PDB entry 8Q62 | electron microscopy, 3.72 A resolution | chains E and e of the 28 polymer chains in the assembly

== Chain E ==
Name: Gamma-tubulin complex component 2
Organism: Homo sapiens
UniProtKB: Q9BSJ2 (GCP2_HUMAN); residue numbers follow UniProt; this construct covers 1-902
Amino-acid sequence (902 residues; numbered 1 to 902; the number before each row is that of its first residue):
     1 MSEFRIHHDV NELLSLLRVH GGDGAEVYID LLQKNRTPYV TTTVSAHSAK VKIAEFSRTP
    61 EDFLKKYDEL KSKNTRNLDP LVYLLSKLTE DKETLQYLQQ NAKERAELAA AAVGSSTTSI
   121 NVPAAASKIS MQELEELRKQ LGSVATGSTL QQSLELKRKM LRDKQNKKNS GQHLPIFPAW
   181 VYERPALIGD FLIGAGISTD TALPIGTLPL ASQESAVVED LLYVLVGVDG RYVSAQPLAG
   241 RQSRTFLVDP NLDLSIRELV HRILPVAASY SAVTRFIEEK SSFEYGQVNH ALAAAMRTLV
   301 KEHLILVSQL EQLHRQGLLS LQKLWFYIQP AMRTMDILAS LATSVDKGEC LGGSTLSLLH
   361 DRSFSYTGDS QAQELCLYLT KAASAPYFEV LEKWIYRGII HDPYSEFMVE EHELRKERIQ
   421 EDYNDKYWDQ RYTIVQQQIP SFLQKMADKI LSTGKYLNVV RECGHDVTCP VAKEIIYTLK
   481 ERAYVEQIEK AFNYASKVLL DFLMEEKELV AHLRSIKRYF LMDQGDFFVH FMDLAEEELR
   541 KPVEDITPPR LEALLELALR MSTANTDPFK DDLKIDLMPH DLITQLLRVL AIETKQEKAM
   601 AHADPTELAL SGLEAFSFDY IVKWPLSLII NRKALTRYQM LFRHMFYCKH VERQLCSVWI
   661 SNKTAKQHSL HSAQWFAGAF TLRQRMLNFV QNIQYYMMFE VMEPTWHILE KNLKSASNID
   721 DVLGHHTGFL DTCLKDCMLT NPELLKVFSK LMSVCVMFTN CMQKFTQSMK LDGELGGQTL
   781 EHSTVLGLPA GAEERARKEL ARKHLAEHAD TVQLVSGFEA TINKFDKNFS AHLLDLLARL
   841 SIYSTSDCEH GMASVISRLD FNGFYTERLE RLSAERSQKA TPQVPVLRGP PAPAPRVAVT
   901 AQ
Disordered / not traced: 1-149, 194-200, 587-606, 664-673, 772-813, 845-850, 873-902
Swiss-Prot annotation at these positions:
  - modified residue: Y83 (Phosphotyrosine)
  - natural variant: R297 (R297C: In CDCBM15; uncertain significance), R333 (R333C: In CDCBM15; uncertain significance), A615 (A615P: In CDCBM15; uncertain significance)

== Chain e ==
Name: Tubulin gamma-1 chain
Organism: Homo sapiens
UniProtKB: P23258 (TBG1_HUMAN); residues 1-451 here = UniProt positions 1-451
Amino-acid sequence (451 residues; row label = number of the first residue in the row):
     1 MPREIITLQL GQCGNQIGFE FWKQLCAEHG ISPEGIVEEF ATEGTDRKDV FFYQADDEHY
    61 IPRAVLLDLE PRVIHSILNS PYAKLYNPEN IYLSEHGGGA GNNWASGFSQ GEKIHEDIFD
   121 IIDREADGSD SLEGFVLCHS IAGGTGSGLG SYLLERLNDR YPKKLVQTYS VFPNQDEMSD
   181 VVVQPYNSLL TLKRLTQNAD CVVVLDNTAL NRIATDRLHI QNPSFSQINQ LVSTIMSAST
   241 TTLRYPGYMN NDLIGLIASL IPTPRLHFLM TGYTPLTTDQ SVASVRKTTV LDVMRRLLQP
   301 KNVMVSTGRD RQTNHCYIAI LNIIQGEVDP TQVHKSLQRI RERKLANFIP WGPASIQVAL
   361 SRKSPYLPSA HRVSGLMMAN HTSISSLFER TCRQYDKLRK REAFLEQFRK EDMFKDNFDE
   421 MDTSREIVQQ LIDEYHAATR PDYISWGTQE Q
Disordered / not traced: 1-2, 42-44, 94-100, 178-179, 280-286, 307-312, 448-451
Swiss-Prot annotation at these positions:
  - binding site (GTP): A142 to G148
  - modified residue: S131 (Phosphoserine)
  - natural variant: Y92 (Y92C: In CDCBM4), T331 (T331P: In CDCBM4), L387 (L387P: In CDCBM4)

== How chain E and chain e interact ==
Pairs across the interface (97):
  L521(E) - Y248(e)
  M522(E) - G247(e)
  M522(E) - Y248(e)
  D523(E) - P246(e)
  D523(E) - G247(e)
  D523(E) - Y248(e)
  Q524(E) - P246(e)
  G525(E) - G247(e)
  G525(E) - N251(e)
  D526(E) - R47(e)  salt bridge
  D526(E) - N251(e)  hydrogen bond (backbone-side chain)
  V529(E) - R47(e)
  V529(E) - N251(e)
  V529(E) - D252(e)
  H530(E) - E4(e)  salt bridge
  H530(E) - R47(e)
  H530(E) - D49(e)  salt bridge
  D533(E) - R3(e)  salt bridge
  T563(E) - D46(e)  hydrogen bond (side chain-backbone)
  T563(E) - R47(e)
  K649(E) - D252(e)  salt bridge
  E652(E) - M249(e)
  E652(E) - G255(e)
  R653(E) - D252(e)  salt bridge
  C656(E) - I254(e)  hydrogen bond (side chain-backbone)
  C656(E) - G255(e)
  C656(E) - A258(e)  hydrophobic
  W659(E) - L165(e)  hydrophobic
  W659(E) - D200(e)
  W659(E) - I257(e)  hydrophobic
  W659(E) - I261(e)
  I660(E) - K163(e)
  I660(E) - L165(e)  hydrophobic
  K663(E) - Q197(e)
  K663(E) - N198(e)  hydrogen bond (side chain-backbone)
  K663(E) - A199(e)
  K663(E) - D200(e)  salt bridge
  K663(E) - P264(e)
  Q674(E) - W446(e)
  F676(E) - W446(e)  hydrophobic
  F680(E) - P262(e)
  F680(E) - P264(e)
  T681(E) - W351(e)
  R683(E) - A258(e)
  R683(E) - I261(e)  hydrogen bond (side chain-backbone)
  R683(E) - P262(e)  hydrogen bond (side chain-backbone)
  Q684(E) - A258(e)
  Q684(E) - S259(e)  hydrogen bond (side chain-backbone)
  Q684(E) - P262(e)
  Q684(E) - A319(e)
  Q684(E) - A354(e)
  R685(E) - P353(e)
  L687(E) - A258(e)  hydrophobic
  L687(E) - S259(e)
  N688(E) - S259(e)
  N688(E) - A354(e)
  N688(E) - S355(e)  hydrogen bond (side chain-backbone)
  N688(E) - Q357(e)  hydrogen bond
  Q691(E) - M249(e)
  Q691(E) - N250(e)  hydrogen bond
  Q691(E) - S259(e)  hydrogen bond
  Q691(E) - Q357(e)  hydrogen bond
  N692(E) - S355(e)  hydrogen bond
  N692(E) - I356(e)
  N692(E) - Q357(e)  hydrogen bond (backbone-side chain)
  Q694(E) - Y248(e)  hydrogen bond (side chain-backbone)
  Q694(E) - M249(e)
  Y695(E) - N250(e)  hydrogen bond
  Y695(E) - L321(e)
  Y695(E) - Q357(e)
  Y695(E) - V358(e)
  Y695(E) - A359(e)
  M698(E) - Y248(e)  hydrophobic
  M698(E) - M249(e)  hydrophobic
  F699(E) - L360(e)
  M702(E) - Y248(e)  hydrophobic
  S854(E) - H334(e)  hydrogen bond
  S854(E) - Q338(e)  hydrogen bond (backbone-side chain)
  S857(E) - Q338(e)  hydrogen bond
  S857(E) - R341(e)
  R858(E) - H334(e)
  R858(E) - L337(e)
  R858(E) - S355(e)  hydrogen bond (backbone-side chain)
  R858(E) - V358(e)
  L859(E) - S355(e)
  F861(E) - L337(e)  hydrophobic
  F861(E) - I340(e)  hydrophobic
  F861(E) - R341(e)
  F861(E) - S355(e)
  F861(E) - I356(e)  hydrophobic
  N862(E) - K344(e)
  N862(E) - A346(e)  hydrogen bond (side chain-backbone)
  N862(E) - F348(e)  hydrogen bond (side chain-backbone)
  F864(E) - I349(e)  hydrophobic
  F864(E) - P350(e)
  F864(E) - G352(e)
  F864(E) - P353(e)  hydrophobic
Other interface residues (no listed pair), chain E (50 interface residues in all): K517, L534, M561, M645, E700, E703, P704, G851, A853, Y865
Other interface residues (no listed pair), chain e (57 interface residues in all): D130, S131, N158, T263, P330, N347, R362, I444

== Overview ==
Chain E and chain e form an interface of 50 and 57 residues respectively, with 22 hydrogen bonds and 7 salt
bridges. Polar contacts include D526(E)-R47(e), H530(E)-E4(e) and H530(E)-D49(e). UniProt lists 7 GTP-binding
residues on chain e.
Here chain E is Gamma-tubulin complex component 2 and chain e is Tubulin gamma-1 chain, both from Homo
sapiens. Entry 8Q62 (Early closed conformation of the g-tubulin ring complex) was determined by electron
microscopy.
